Entry 5XL5 (X-ray diffraction, 2.20 A resolution); this record covers chains A and C.

[Chain A]
Molecule: Hemagglutinin
From: Influenza A virus (strain A/Duck/Czechoslovakia/1956 H4N6)
UniProt: A3KF09 (A3KF09_I56A1); residues 1-327 here correspond to UniProt positions 17-343 (UniProt number = residue number + 16)
Sequence (327 residues; numbered 1 to 327; the number before each row is that of its first residue):
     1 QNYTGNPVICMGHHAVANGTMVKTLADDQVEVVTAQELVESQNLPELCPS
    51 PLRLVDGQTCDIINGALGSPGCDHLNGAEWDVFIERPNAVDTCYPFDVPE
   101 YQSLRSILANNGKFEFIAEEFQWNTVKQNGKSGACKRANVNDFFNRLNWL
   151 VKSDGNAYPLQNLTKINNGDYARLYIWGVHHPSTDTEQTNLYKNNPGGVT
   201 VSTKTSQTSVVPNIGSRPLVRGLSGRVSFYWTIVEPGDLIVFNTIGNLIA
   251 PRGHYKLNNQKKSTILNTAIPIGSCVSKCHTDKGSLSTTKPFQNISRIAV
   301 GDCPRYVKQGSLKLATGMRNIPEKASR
Disordered / not traced: 1-4, 324-327
Sequence notes: engineered mutation L223 (Gln239 in A3KF09)
Cystine bridges: C48-C275, C60-C72, C93-C135, C279-C303
Covalently attached groups: N-acetylglucosamine (NAG) linked to N162, N294

[Chain C]
Molecule: Hemagglutinin
From: Influenza A virus (strain A/Duck/Czechoslovakia/1956 H4N6)
UniProt: A3KF09 (A3KF09_I56A1); residues 328-503 here correspond to UniProt positions 344-519 (UniProt number = residue number + 16)
Sequence (176 residues; row label = number of the first residue in the row):
   328 GLFGAIAGFIENGWQGLIDGWYGFRHQNAEGTGTAADLKSTQAAIDQING
   378 KLNRLIEKTNDKYHQIEKEFEQVEGRIQDLEKYVEDTKIDLWSYNAELLV
   428 ALENQHTIDVTDSEMNKLFERVRRQLRENAEDKGNGCFEIFHKCDNNCIE
   478 SIRNGTYDHDIYRDEAINNRFQIQGV
Disordered / not traced: 500-503
Cystine bridges: C471-C475

[Chain A / chain C interface]
Residue-residue contacts - 139 pairs, chain A then chain C:
  G5(A) - E466(C)
  G5(A) - I467(C)
  G5(A) - F468(C)
  G5(A) - N496(C)
  N6(A) - I467(C)  hydrogen bond (backbone-backbone)
  P7(A) - Q354(C)
  P7(A) - E466(C)
  P7(A) - I467(C)  hydrogen bond (backbone-backbone)
  P7(A) - H469(C)
  P7(A) - C471(C)
  V8(A) - H353(C)
  V8(A) - Q354(C)  hydrogen bond (backbone-backbone)
  V8(A) - C464(C)  hydrophobic
  V8(A) - F465(C)
  I9(A) - F351(C)  hydrophobic
  I9(A) - R352(C)
  I9(A) - C464(C)
  I9(A) - F465(C)  hydrogen bond (backbone-backbone)
  I9(A) - I467(C)  hydrophobic
  C10(A) - W341(C)
  C10(A) - G350(C)
  C10(A) - F351(C)
  C10(A) - R352(C)  hydrogen bond (backbone-backbone)
  C10(A) - G463(C)
  C10(A) - C464(C)  disulfide
  M11(A) - I337(C)
  M11(A) - W341(C)
  M11(A) - G350(C)
  M11(A) - F351(C)  hydrophobic
  M11(A) - M442(C)
  M11(A) - L445(C)  hydrophobic
  M11(A) - V449(C)  hydrophobic
  M11(A) - G463(C)  hydrogen bond (backbone-backbone)
  M11(A) - F465(C)  hydrophobic
  G12(A) - W341(C)
  G12(A) - Y349(C)
  G12(A) - G350(C)  hydrogen bond (backbone-backbone)
  G12(A) - M442(C)
  H13(A) - I333(C)
  H13(A) - I337(C)
  H13(A) - N339(C)
  H13(A) - G340(C)
  H13(A) - W341(C)  hydrogen bond (backbone-backbone)
  H13(A) - L344(C)
  H13(A) - W348(C)
  H13(A) - Y349(C)
  H13(A) - M442(C)
  H14(A) - G340(C)
  H14(A) - W341(C)
  H14(A) - L344(C)
  H14(A) - G347(C)
  H14(A) - W348(C)  hydrogen bond (backbone-backbone)
  A15(A) - G340(C)
  A15(A) - W341(C)  hydrogen bond (backbone-backbone)
  A15(A) - Q342(C)
  A17(A) - Q342(C)
  V22(A) - N431(C)
  K23(A) - E424(C)  salt bridge
  K23(A) - V427(C)
  K23(A) - A428(C)
  K23(A) - N431(C)  hydrogen bond (backbone-side chain)
  T24(A) - A428(C)
  T24(A) - Q432(C)
  T24(A) - I435(C)
  L25(A) - A428(C)
  L25(A) - L429(C)  hydrophobic
  L25(A) - Q432(C)  hydrogen bond (backbone-side chain)
  A26(A) - Q432(C)
  V30(A) - I435(C)  hydrophobic
  L38(A) - L382(C)  hydrophobic
  L38(A) - V427(C)  hydrophobic
  L52(A) - Y390(C)
  Q102(A) - E394(C)
  R105(A) - E394(C)  salt bridge
  S106(A) - H391(C)  hydrogen bond
  N110(A) - H391(C)
  K262(A) - Y390(C)
  S263(A) - H391(C)
  T264(A) - Y390(C)
  T264(A) - H391(C)  hydrogen bond
  T289(A) - I383(C)
  P291(A) - L382(C)  hydrophobic
  F292(A) - A423(C)  hydrophobic
  R297(A) - K395(C)  hydrogen bond (backbone-side chain)
  R297(A) - E412(C)
  R297(A) - I416(C)
  I298(A) - K395(C)
  I298(A) - E396(C)
  A299(A) - Q392(C)  hydrogen bond (backbone-side chain)
  V300(A) - K389(C)
  V300(A) - Y390(C)
  G301(A) - N387(C)
  G301(A) - D388(C)
  G301(A) - K389(C)  hydrogen bond (backbone-backbone)
  G301(A) - Y390(C)
  D302(A) - N387(C)
  D302(A) - D388(C)  hydrogen bond (backbone-side chain)
  C303(A) - N387(C)  hydrogen bond (backbone-side chain)
  P304(A) - N387(C)
  R305(A) - N387(C)  hydrogen bond
  R305(A) - W419(C)
  Y306(A) - I416(C)  hydrophobic
  V307(A) - W419(C)
  V307(A) - S420(C)
  K308(A) - I416(C)
  K308(A) - D417(C)  salt bridge
  K308(A) - S420(C)  hydrogen bond (backbone-side chain)
  Q309(A) - S420(C)  hydrogen bond (side chain-backbone)
  Q309(A) - E424(C)  hydrogen bond
  L312(A) - A423(C)  hydrophobic
  L312(A) - E424(C)
  K313(A) - V427(C)
  K313(A) - N431(C)  hydrogen bond (backbone-side chain)
  L314(A) - L379(C)  hydrophobic
  L314(A) - E430(C)
  L314(A) - N431(C)
  A315(A) - N431(C)  hydrogen bond (backbone-side chain)
  A315(A) - T434(C)
  T316(A) - W348(C)
  T316(A) - I375(C)
  T316(A) - L379(C)
  G317(A) - W348(C)
  G317(A) - I375(C)
  G317(A) - T434(C)
  M318(A) - I333(C)  hydrophobic
  M318(A) - W348(C)
  M318(A) - Y349(C)  hydrophobic
  M318(A) - T438(C)
  R319(A) - A334(C)
  I321(A) - I333(C)  hydrophobic
  I321(A) - A334(C)  hydrophobic
  I321(A) - E338(C)
  I321(A) - N339(C)
  I321(A) - G340(C)  hydrogen bond (backbone-backbone)
  P322(A) - N339(C)
  P322(A) - Q342(C)
  E323(A) - N339(C)
  E323(A) - G340(C)
  E323(A) - Q342(C)  hydrogen bond (backbone-side chain)
Also at the interface, not in a pair above, chain A (59 interface residues in all): V16, V32, Q36, K278, D282
Also at the interface, not in a pair above, chain C (68 interface residues in all): N355, T386, L425, L426, F446, L453, K460, K470, I476, I479
Inter-chain disulfides: C10(A)-C464(C)

[In short]
Chain A and chain C form an interface of 59 and 68 residues respectively, with 1 disulfide bond, 27 hydrogen
bonds and 3 salt bridges. Polar pairs include K23(A)-E424(C), R105(A)-E394(C) and K308(A)-D417(C).
N-acetylglucosamine is covalently linked to N162(A) and N294(A).
Chain A is Hemagglutinin and chain C is Hemagglutinin, both from Influenza A virus (strain
A/Duck/Czechoslovakia/1956 H4N6); the structure, The structure of hemagglutinin Q226L mutant from an
avian-origin H4N6 influenza virus, was determined by X-ray diffraction, deposited together with 5XL1, 5XL3,
5XL4, 5XL6, 5XL7, 5XLB, 5XLC and 5XLD.
